PDB entry 8ZGS | electron microscopy, 3.04 A resolution | chains C and G of the 6 polymer chains in the assembly

# Chain C (and G)
Protein: High affinity immunoglobulin epsilon receptor subunit gamma
Source organism: Rattus norvegicus
Notes: chain G of this document is another copy of the same molecule, construct and numbering; everything in this record applies to it too
Reference sequence: P20411 (FCERG_RAT); residue numbers follow UniProt; this construct covers 1-86
Amino-acid sequence (86 residues; numbered 1 to 86; the number before each row is that of its first residue):
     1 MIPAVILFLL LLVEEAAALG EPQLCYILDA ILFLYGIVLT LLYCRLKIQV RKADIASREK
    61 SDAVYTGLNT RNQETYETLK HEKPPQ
Unresolved in the structure: 1-21, 59-86 (chain G: 1-23, 58-86)
Swiss-Prot annotation at these positions:
  - modified residue: Tyr65 (Phosphotyrosine), Tyr76 (Phosphotyrosine), Thr78 (Phosphothreonine)
What the authors report for this chain:
  - mutagenesis - L32G/Y43A, L39A/L42A: decreased expression with High affinity immunoglobulin epsilon receptor subunit alpha
  - mutagenesis - L39A/L42A: decreased binding to FcaRI
  - mutagenesis - L32G/Y43A: abolished binding to FcaRI
  - mutagenesis - L32G/Y43A, L39A/L42A: decreased binding to High affinity immunoglobulin epsilon receptor subunit alpha
  - mutagenesis - L32G/Y43A, L39A/L42A: decreased binding to FcyRIIIA

# Chain C / chain G interface
Disulfides between the chains: Cys25(C)-Cys25(G)
Contacting residue pairs (18; chain C residue first):
  Leu24(C) with Tyr26(G)
  Cys25(C) with Cys25(G), disulfide; Tyr26(G); Asp29(G), hydrogen bond
  Leu28(C) with Tyr26(G), hydrophobic; Asp29(G)
  Asp29(C) with Asp29(G)
  Leu32(C) with Asp29(G); Leu32(G), hydrophobic
  Tyr35(C) with Thr40(G), hydrogen bond
  Leu39(C) with Leu39(G), hydrophobic
  Leu42(C) with Tyr43(G), hydrophobic
  Tyr43(C) with Leu39(G), hydrogen bond (side chain-backbone); Leu42(G); Tyr43(G), hydrogen bond (side chain-backbone)
  Leu46(C) with Tyr43(G), hydrophobic; Lys47(G)
  Gln49(C) with Asp54(G)
Also at the interface, not in a pair above, chain G (12 interface residues in all): Gly36, Val50

# Summary
Chain C and chain G form an interface of 11 and 12 residues respectively, with 1 disulfide bond and 4 hydrogen
bonds. Polar pairs include Cys25(C)-Asp29(G), Tyr35(C)-Thr40(G) and Tyr43(C)-Leu39(G). The paper reports that
L32G/Y43A and L39A/L42A of chain C reduce expression with High affinity immunoglobulin epsilon receptor
subunit alpha; L32G/Y43A and L39A/L42A of chain C reduce binding to High affinity immunoglobulin epsilon
receptor subunit alpha.
Both chains are High affinity immunoglobulin epsilon receptor subunit gamma (Rattus norvegicus). Entry 8ZGS
(Structure of the ige-fc bound to its high affinity receptor fc(epsilon)ri state2) was determined by electron
microscopy, deposited together with 8Y81, 8Y84, 8Z0T and 8ZGT.
